1SER - chains A and B of the 3 polymer chains in the assembly; structure by X-ray diffraction, 2.90 A resolution.

Chain A:
Protein: Protein (seryl-tRNA synthetase (e.c.6.1.1.11))
From: Thermus thermophilus
UniProt: P34945 (SYS_THETH); residue numbers follow UniProt; this construct covers 1-421
Amino-acid sequence (421 residues; numbered 1 to 421; the number before each row is that of its first residue):
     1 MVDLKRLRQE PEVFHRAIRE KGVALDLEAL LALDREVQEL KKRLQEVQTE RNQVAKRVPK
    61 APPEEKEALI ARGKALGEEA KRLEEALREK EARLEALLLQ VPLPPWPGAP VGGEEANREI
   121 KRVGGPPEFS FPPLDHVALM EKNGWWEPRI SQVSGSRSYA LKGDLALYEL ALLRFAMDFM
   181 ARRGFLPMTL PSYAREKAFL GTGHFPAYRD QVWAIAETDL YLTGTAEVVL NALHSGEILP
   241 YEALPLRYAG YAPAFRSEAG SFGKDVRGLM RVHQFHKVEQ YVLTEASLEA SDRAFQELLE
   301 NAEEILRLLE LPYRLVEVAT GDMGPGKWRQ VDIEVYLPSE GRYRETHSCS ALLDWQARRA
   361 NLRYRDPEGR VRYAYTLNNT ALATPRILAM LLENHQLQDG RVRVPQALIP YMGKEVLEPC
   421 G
Not modelled in the structure: 39-87
Differences from the reference sequence: conflict Tyr208 (Thr in P34945)
Curated features (UniProtKB/Swiss-Prot):
  - binding site (L-serine): Thr225 to Glu227, Glu279, Thr380
  - binding site (ATP): Arg256 to Glu258, Val272, Glu345 to Ser348

Chain B:
Protein: Protein (seryl-tRNA synthetase (e.c.6.1.1.11))
From: Thermus thermophilus
UniProt: P34945 (SYS_THETH); residues 501-921 here correspond to UniProt positions 1-421 (UniProt number = residue number - 500)
Amino-acid sequence (421 residues; each row starts with the number of its first residue):
   501 MVDLKRLRQE PEVFHRAIRE KGVALDLEAL LALDREVQEL KKRLQEVQTE RNQVAKRVPK
   561 APPEEKEALI ARGKALGEEA KRLEEALREK EARLEALLLQ VPLPPWPGAP VGGEEANREI
   621 KRVGGPPEFS FPPLDHVALM EKNGWWEPRI SQVSGSRSYA LKGDLALYEL ALLRFAMDFM
   681 ARRGFLPMTL PSYAREKAFL GTGHFPAYRD QVWAIAETDL YLTGTAEVVL NALHSGEILP
   741 YEALPLRYAG YAPAFRSEAG SFGKDVRGLM RVHQFHKVEQ YVLTEASLEA SDRAFQELLE
   801 NAEEILRLLE LPYRLVEVAT GDMGPGKWRQ VDIEVYLPSE GRYRETHSCS ALLDWQARRA
   861 NLRYRDPEGR VRYAYTLNNT ALATPRILAM LLENHQLQDG RVRVPQALIP YMGKEVLEPC
   921 G
Differences from the reference sequence: conflict Tyr708 (Thr208 in P34945)
Curated features (UniProtKB/Swiss-Prot):
  - binding site (L-serine): Thr725 to Glu727, Glu779, Thr880
  - binding site (ATP): Arg756 to Glu758, Val772, Glu845 to Ser848

Interface between chain A and chain B:
Pairs across the interface (97):
  Arg149(A) - Leu733(B)
  Arg149(A) - Glu737(B)  salt bridge
  Ile150(A) - Pro691(B)  hydrophobic
  Ile150(A) - Val729(B)  hydrophobic
  Gln152(A) - Arg695(B)
  Val153(A) - Ala694(B)
  Val153(A) - Arg695(B)  hydrogen bond (backbone-backbone)
  Val153(A) - Ala732(B)  hydrophobic
  Ser154(A) - Pro691(B)
  Ser154(A) - Tyr693(B)  hydrogen bond (side chain-backbone)
  Ser154(A) - Leu720(B)
  Gly155(A) - Arg695(B)
  Arg157(A) - Tyr693(B)
  Ser158(A) - Tyr693(B)  hydrogen bond
  Tyr159(A) - Pro691(B)
  Ala160(A) - Thr689(B)
  Leu161(A) - Met688(B)
  Leu161(A) - Thr689(B)  hydrogen bond (backbone-backbone)
  Lys162(A) - Leu686(B)
  Lys162(A) - Pro687(B)
  Lys162(A) - Met688(B)
  Gly163(A) - Leu686(B)
  Gly163(A) - Pro687(B)  hydrogen bond (backbone-backbone)
  Ala166(A) - Thr689(B)
  Leu167(A) - Arg674(B)  hydrogen bond (backbone-side chain)
  Leu167(A) - Met677(B)  hydrophobic
  Leu167(A) - Pro687(B)  hydrophobic
  Glu169(A) - Thr689(B)  hydrogen bond
  Leu170(A) - Met677(B)  hydrophobic
  Leu170(A) - Tyr751(B)  hydrophobic
  Ala171(A) - Arg674(B)
  Arg174(A) - Ala671(B)
  Arg174(A) - Tyr911(B)  hydrogen bond (side chain-backbone)
  Asp178(A) - Leu667(B)
  Leu186(A) - Cys920(B)  hydrophobic
  Pro187(A) - Leu661(B)
  Pro187(A) - Lys662(B)
  Pro187(A) - Gly663(B)  hydrogen bond (backbone-backbone)
  Pro187(A) - Leu667(B)  hydrophobic
  Met188(A) - Glu647(B)
  Met188(A) - Leu661(B)
  Met188(A) - Lys662(B)
  Thr189(A) - Ala660(B)
  Thr189(A) - Leu661(B)  hydrogen bond (backbone-backbone)
  Thr189(A) - Ala666(B)
  Thr189(A) - Glu669(B)  hydrogen bond
  Leu190(A) - Ala660(B)  hydrophobic
  Pro191(A) - Ser654(B)
  Pro191(A) - Tyr659(B)
  Pro191(A) - Gln774(B)
  Ser192(A) - Gln774(B)  hydrogen bond (backbone-side chain)
  Tyr193(A) - Ser654(B)  hydrogen bond (backbone-side chain)
  Tyr193(A) - Arg657(B)  hydrogen bond (side chain-backbone)
  Tyr193(A) - Ser658(B)  hydrogen bond
  Tyr193(A) - His773(B)
  Tyr193(A) - Gln774(B)
  Ala194(A) - Val653(B)
  Ala194(A) - Ser654(B)
  Arg195(A) - Ser651(B)
  Arg195(A) - Gln652(B)
  Arg195(A) - Val653(B)  hydrogen bond (backbone-backbone)
  Arg195(A) - Gly655(B)
  Lys197(A) - Gln652(B)  hydrogen bond
  Trp213(A) - Ile715(B)  hydrophobic
  Trp213(A) - Thr718(B)
  Trp213(A) - Leu720(B)  hydrophobic
  Ala214(A) - Ile715(B)
  Ala214(A) - Ala716(B)  hydrogen bond (backbone-backbone)
  Ile215(A) - Trp713(B)  hydrophobic
  Ile215(A) - Ala714(B)
  Ala216(A) - Ala714(B)  hydrogen bond (backbone-backbone)
  Ala216(A) - Ala716(B)
  Thr218(A) - Trp713(B)
  Leu220(A) - Ser654(B)
  Leu220(A) - Trp713(B)  hydrophobic
  Val229(A) - Ile650(B)  hydrophobic
  Ala232(A) - Gln652(B)
  Ala232(A) - Val653(B)  hydrophobic
  Leu233(A) - Arg649(B)
  Leu233(A) - Gln652(B)  hydrogen bond (backbone-side chain)
  His234(A) - Arg649(B)
  Ser235(A) - Gln652(B)
  Glu237(A) - Arg649(B)  salt bridge
  Tyr251(A) - Tyr751(B)
  Tyr251(A) - His776(B)
  Pro253(A) - Pro753(B)  hydrophobic
  Phe255(A) - Phe755(B)  hydrophobic
  His273(A) - Tyr693(B)
  Gln274(A) - Pro691(B)
  Gln274(A) - Ser692(B)  hydrogen bond (side chain-backbone)
  Gln274(A) - Tyr693(B)
  Gln274(A) - Pro753(B)
  His276(A) - Tyr751(B)
  Tyr411(A) - Arg674(B)  hydrogen bond (backbone-side chain)
  Met412(A) - Arg674(B)  hydrogen bond
  Cys420(A) - Leu686(B)  hydrophobic
  Gly421(A) - Leu686(B)
Other interface residues (no listed pair), chain A (58 interface residues in all): Glu147, Ser151, Met177, Ala198, Leu222
Other interface residues (no listed pair), chain B (55 interface residues in all): Ser656, Leu670, Leu690, Ala698, Leu722, His734, Met912

In short:
58 residues of chain A and 55 residues of chain B are in contact, with 23 hydrogen bonds and 2 salt bridges.
Polar pairs include Arg149(A)-Glu737(B), Glu237(A)-Arg649(B) and Ser154(A)-Tyr693(B).
Both chains are Protein (seryl-tRNA synthetase (e.c.6.1.1.11)) (Thermus thermophilus). Entry 1SER (The 2.9
angstroms crystal structure of T. thermophilus seryl-tRNA synthetase complexed with tRNA ser) was determined
by X-ray diffraction.
